3UTS - chains A and C of the 5 polymer chains in the assembly; structure by X-ray diffraction, 2.71 A resolution.

[Chain A]
Protein: HLA class I histocompatibility antigen, A-2 alpha chain
From: Homo sapiens
UniProtKB: P01892 (1A02_HUMAN); residues 1-276 here correspond to UniProt positions 25-300 (UniProt number = residue number + 24)
Sequence (276 residues; each row starts with the number of its first residue):
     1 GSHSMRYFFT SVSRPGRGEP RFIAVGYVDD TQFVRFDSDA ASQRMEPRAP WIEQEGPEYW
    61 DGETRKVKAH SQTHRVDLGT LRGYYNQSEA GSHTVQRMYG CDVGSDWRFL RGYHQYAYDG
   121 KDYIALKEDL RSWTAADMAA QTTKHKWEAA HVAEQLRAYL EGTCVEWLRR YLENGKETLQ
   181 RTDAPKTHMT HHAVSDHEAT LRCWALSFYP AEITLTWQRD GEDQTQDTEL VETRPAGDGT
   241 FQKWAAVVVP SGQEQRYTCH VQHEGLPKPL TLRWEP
Disulfide bonds: C101-C164, C203-C259

[Chain C]
Protein: Insulin
Notes: fragment: Pre-pro-insulin Derived Peptide
UniProtKB: P01308 (INS_HUMAN); residues 1-10 here correspond to UniProt positions 15-24 (UniProt number = residue number + 14)
Sequence (10 residues; each row starts with the number of its first residue):
     1 ALWGPDPAAA

[Chain A / chain C interface]
Contacting residue pairs (37; chain A residue first):
  Y7(A) - A1(C)  hydrogen bond (side chain-backbone)
  Y7(A) - L2(C)  hydrophobic
  F9(A) - L2(C)  hydrophobic
  M45(A) - L2(C)  hydrophobic
  E63(A) - A1(C)
  E63(A) - L2(C)  hydrogen bond (side chain-backbone)
  K66(A) - A1(C)
  K66(A) - L2(C)  hydrogen bond (side chain-backbone)
  K66(A) - W3(C)
  K66(A) - G4(C)
  K66(A) - P5(C)
  V67(A) - L2(C)
  A69(A) - P5(C)
  A69(A) - D6(C)
  H70(A) - L2(C)
  H70(A) - W3(C)  hydrogen bond (side chain-backbone)
  T73(A) - P7(C)
  T73(A) - A8(C)
  T73(A) - A9(C)
  D77(A) - A9(C)
  D77(A) - A10(C)  hydrogen bond (side chain-backbone)
  T80(A) - A10(C)
  Y84(A) - A10(C)  hydrogen bond (side chain-backbone)
  Y99(A) - L2(C)
  Y99(A) - W3(C)  hydrogen bond (side chain-backbone)
  T143(A) - A10(C)  hydrogen bond (side chain-backbone)
  K146(A) - A10(C)  hydrogen bond (side chain-backbone)
  W147(A) - A8(C)
  W147(A) - A9(C)  hydrogen bond (side chain-backbone)
  W147(A) - A10(C)
  V152(A) - A8(C)  hydrophobic
  L156(A) - W3(C)  hydrophobic
  Y159(A) - A1(C)  hydrogen bond (side chain-backbone)
  Y159(A) - L2(C)
  Y159(A) - W3(C)  hydrophobic
  W167(A) - A1(C)
  Y171(A) - A1(C)  hydrogen bond (side chain-backbone)
Other interface residues (no listed pair), chain A (29 interface residues in all): M5, Y59, L81, R97, H114, Y116, Q155, T163

[Overview]
29 residues of chain A face 10 of chain C across their interface; the contacts include 12 hydrogen bonds.
Polar pairs include Y7(A)-A1(C), E63(A)-L2(C) and K66(A)-L2(C).
Chain A is HLA class I histocompatibility antigen, A-2 alpha chain (Homo sapiens) and chain C is Insulin; the
structure, 1E6-A*0201-ALWGPDPAAA Complex, Monoclinic, was determined by X-ray diffraction together with 3UTP,
3UTQ and 3UTT from the same study.
